Entry 6RTZ (X-ray diffraction, 2.87 A resolution); this record covers chains A and B.

# Chain A
Protein: Imidazole glycerol phosphate synthase subunit HisF
From: Thermotoga maritima
Notes: EC 4.3.2.10
UniProt: Q9X0C6 (HIS6_THEMA); residue numbers follow UniProt; this construct covers 1-253
Amino-acid sequence (253 residues; numbered 1 to 253; the number before each row is that of its first residue):
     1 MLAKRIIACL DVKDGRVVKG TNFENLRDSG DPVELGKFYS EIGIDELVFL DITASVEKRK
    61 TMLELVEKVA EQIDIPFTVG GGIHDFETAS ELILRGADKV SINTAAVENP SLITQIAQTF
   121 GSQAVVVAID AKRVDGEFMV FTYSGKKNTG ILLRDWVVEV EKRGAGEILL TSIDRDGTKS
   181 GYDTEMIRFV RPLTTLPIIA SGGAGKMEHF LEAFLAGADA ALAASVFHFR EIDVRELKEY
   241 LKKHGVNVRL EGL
Unresolved in the structure: 253

# Chain B
Protein: Imidazole glycerol phosphate synthase subunit HisH
From: Thermotoga maritima
Notes: EC 4.3.2.10, 3.5.1.2
UniProt: Q9X0C8 (HIS5_THEMA); residues 1-201 here = UniProt positions 1-201
Amino-acid sequence (201 residues; numbered 1 to 201; the number before each row is that of its first residue):
     1 MRIGIISVGP GNIMNLYRGV KRASENFEDV SIELVESPRN DLYDLLFIPG VGHFGEGMRR
    61 LRENDLIDFV RKHVEDERYV VGVCLGMQLL FEESEEAPGV KGLSLIEGNV VKLRSRRLPH
   121 MGWNEVIFKD TFPNGYYYFV HTYRAVCEEE HVLGTTEYDG EIFPSAVRKG RILGFQFHPE
   181 KSSKIGRKLL EKVIECSLSR R
Unresolved in the structure: 201
Curated features (UniProtKB/Swiss-Prot):
  - active site: Cys84 (Nucleophile), His178, Glu180

# Chain A / chain B interface
Residue-residue contacts (33; chain A residue first):
  Met1(A) - Asn124(B)
  Leu2(A) - His120(B)
  Leu2(A) - Met121(B)
  Leu2(A) - Trp123(B)
  Leu2(A) - Asn124(B)
  Ala3(A) - Trp123(B)  hydrogen bond (backbone-backbone)
  Ser40(A) - Lys184(B)
  Glu41(A) - Lys184(B)
  Asp45(A) - Trp123(B)  hydrogen bond (backbone-side chain)
  Ala70(A) - Arg18(B)  hydrogen bond (backbone-side chain)
  Glu71(A) - Arg18(B)
  Ile73(A) - Arg22(B)
  Asp74(A) - Arg22(B)
  Asp74(A) - Glu180(B)
  Asp74(A) - Lys181(B)
  Asp74(A) - Ser182(B)  hydrogen bond (backbone-backbone)
  Asp74(A) - Ser183(B)  hydrogen bond (backbone-backbone)
  Ile75(A) - Trp123(B)  hydrophobic
  Ile75(A) - Lys181(B)  hydrogen bond (backbone-side chain)
  Ile75(A) - Ser183(B)
  Pro76(A) - Tyr138(B)
  Pro76(A) - Lys181(B)
  Asp98(A) - Lys181(B)  salt bridge
  Lys99(A) - Met121(B)  hydrogen bond
  Lys99(A) - Tyr138(B)
  Gln123(A) - Met121(B)
  Gln123(A) - Val140(B)
  Gly166(A) - Met121(B)
  Thr195(A) - Arg117(B)
  Asn247(A) - Tyr136(B)  hydrogen bond
  Val248(A) - Tyr136(B)
  Arg249(A) - Trp123(B)
  Arg249(A) - Tyr136(B)
Also at the interface, not in a pair above, chain A (30 interface residues in all): Arg5, Gly43, Glu46, Gln72, Phe77, Ser122, Ala165, Leu196, Lys242, Leu250
Also at the interface, not in a pair above, chain B (20 interface residues in all): Asn15, Pro119, Gly122, Glu157, Tyr158

# Overview
The interface between chain A and chain B involves 30 residues on one side and 20 on the other; the contacts
include 8 hydrogen bonds and 1 salt bridge. Among the polar pairs are Asp98(A)-Lys181(B), Asp45(A)-Trp123(B)
and Ala70(A)-Arg18(B).
Here chain A is Imidazole glycerol phosphate synthase subunit HisF and chain B is Imidazole glycerol phosphate
synthase subunit HisH, both from Thermotoga maritima. Entry 6RTZ (Light-Regulation of Imidazole Glycerol
Phosphate Synthase by Interference with its Allosteric Machinery through Photo-Sensitive Unnatural Amino ...)
was determined by X-ray diffraction (same publication as 6RU0).
